Entry 5ZI4 (X-ray diffraction, 2.10 A resolution); this record covers chains A and B.

== Chain A (and B) ==
Molecule: Malate dehydrogenase
Source organism: Saccharomyces cerevisiae
Notes: EC 1.1.1.37; chain B of this document is another copy of the same molecule, construct and numbering; everything in this record applies to it too
UniProtKB: A0A250W9L1 (A0A250W9L1_YEASX); residues 1-343 here = UniProt positions 1-343
Amino-acid sequence (345 residues; each row starts with the number of its first residue; numbers below 1 keep their minus sign (Gly-1 is residue -1)):
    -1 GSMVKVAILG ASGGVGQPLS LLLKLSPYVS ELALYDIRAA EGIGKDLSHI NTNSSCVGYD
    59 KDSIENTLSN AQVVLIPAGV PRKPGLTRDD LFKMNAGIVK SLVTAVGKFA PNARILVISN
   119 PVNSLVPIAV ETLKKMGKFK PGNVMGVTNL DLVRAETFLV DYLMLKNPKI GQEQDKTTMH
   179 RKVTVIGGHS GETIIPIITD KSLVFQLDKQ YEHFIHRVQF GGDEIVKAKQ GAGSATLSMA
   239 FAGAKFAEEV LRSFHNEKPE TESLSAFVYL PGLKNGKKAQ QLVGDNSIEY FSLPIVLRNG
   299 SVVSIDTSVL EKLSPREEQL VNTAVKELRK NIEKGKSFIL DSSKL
Unresolved in the structure: -1 to 0, 340-343 (chain B: -1 to 0, 339-343)
Sequence notes: expression tag (-1 to 0)
Residues lining bound ligands:
  - NAD (nicotinamide-adenine-dinucleotide): Gly8, Ser10, Gly11, Gly12, Val13, Gly14, Tyr33, Asp34, Ile35, Arg36, Pro75, Ala76, Gly77, Val78, Pro79, Asn93, Ile96, Leu100, Ile116, Ser117, Asn118, Val120, Val145, Leu148, His187, Ser232, Ala233, Thr234, Met237
  - oxaloacetate ion (OAA): Arg80, Asn118, Leu148, Arg152, His187, Gly220, Ser232, Ala233

== How chain A and chain B interact ==
Contacting residue pairs - 78 pairs, chain A then chain B:
  Gln15(A) - Leu235(B)
  Pro16(A) - Leu19(B)  hydrophobic
  Leu19(A) - Pro16(B)  hydrophobic
  Leu19(A) - Leu235(B)
  Leu20(A) - Leu20(B)  hydrophobic
  Leu23(A) - Phe239(B)  hydrophobic
  Gly40(A) - Ala226(B)
  Gly40(A) - Lys227(B)
  Ile41(A) - Leu235(B)  hydrophobic
  Lys43(A) - Glu222(B)  salt bridge
  Lys43(A) - Ile223(B)
  Lys43(A) - Ala226(B)
  Asp44(A) - Ile223(B)
  Asp44(A) - Lys227(B)  salt bridge
  Asp44(A) - Ala233(B)
  Asp44(A) - Thr234(B)  hydrogen bond (side chain-backbone)
  Asp44(A) - Leu235(B)  hydrogen bond (side chain-backbone)
  Asp44(A) - Ser236(B)  hydrogen bond
  Leu45(A) - Leu235(B)  hydrophobic
  Ser46(A) - Thr155(B)
  His47(A) - Val151(B)
  His47(A) - Arg152(B)  hydrogen bond
  His47(A) - Thr155(B)  hydrogen bond (backbone-side chain)
  His47(A) - Phe156(B)
  His47(A) - Gly219(B)
  His47(A) - Glu222(B)  salt bridge
  His47(A) - Ile223(B)
  Ile48(A) - Val151(B)  hydrophobic
  Ile48(A) - Thr155(B)  hydrogen bond (backbone-side chain)
  Ile48(A) - Ser236(B)
  Ile48(A) - Phe239(B)  hydrophobic
  Asn49(A) - Val151(B)
  Asn49(A) - Glu154(B)  hydrogen bond
  Asn49(A) - Thr155(B)  hydrogen bond (backbone-side chain)
  Asn49(A) - Lys174(B)  hydrogen bond (side chain-backbone)
  Asn49(A) - Thr175(B)
  Asn49(A) - Phe239(B)
  Thr50(A) - Lys174(B)
  Asn51(A) - Asp173(B)  hydrogen bond
  Asn51(A) - Lys174(B)  hydrogen bond (side chain-backbone)
  Val151(A) - His47(B)
  Val151(A) - Ile48(B)  hydrophobic
  Val151(A) - Asn49(B)
  Arg152(A) - His47(B)  hydrogen bond
  Glu154(A) - Asn49(B)  hydrogen bond
  Thr155(A) - Ser46(B)
  Thr155(A) - His47(B)  hydrogen bond (side chain-backbone)
  Thr155(A) - Ile48(B)  hydrogen bond (side chain-backbone)
  Thr155(A) - Asn49(B)  hydrogen bond (side chain-backbone)
  Phe156(A) - His47(B)
  Asp173(A) - Asn51(B)  hydrogen bond
  Lys174(A) - Asn49(B)  hydrogen bond (backbone-side chain)
  Lys174(A) - Thr50(B)
  Lys174(A) - Asn51(B)  hydrogen bond (backbone-side chain)
  Thr175(A) - Asn49(B)
  Thr175(A) - Thr50(B)
  Gly219(A) - His47(B)
  Glu222(A) - Lys43(B)  salt bridge
  Glu222(A) - His47(B)  salt bridge
  Ile223(A) - Lys43(B)
  Ile223(A) - Asp44(B)
  Ile223(A) - His47(B)
  Ala226(A) - Gly40(B)
  Ala226(A) - Lys43(B)
  Lys227(A) - Gly40(B)
  Lys227(A) - Asp44(B)  salt bridge
  Ala233(A) - Asp44(B)
  Thr234(A) - Asp44(B)  hydrogen bond (backbone-side chain)
  Leu235(A) - Gln15(B)
  Leu235(A) - Leu19(B)
  Leu235(A) - Ile41(B)  hydrophobic
  Leu235(A) - Asp44(B)  hydrogen bond (backbone-side chain)
  Leu235(A) - Leu45(B)  hydrophobic
  Ser236(A) - Asp44(B)  hydrogen bond
  Ser236(A) - Ile48(B)
  Phe239(A) - Leu23(B)  hydrophobic
  Phe239(A) - Ile48(B)  hydrophobic
  Phe239(A) - Asn49(B)
Interface residues without a listed pair, chain A (38 interface residues in all): Glu39, Gln172, Arg215, Ser232
Interface residues without a listed pair, chain B (38 interface residues in all): Gln172, Arg215, Gln228, Ser232

== In short ==
Chain A and chain B each contribute 38 residues to their interface, with 22 hydrogen bonds and 6 salt bridges.
Polar contacts include Lys43(A)-Glu222(B), Asp44(A)-Lys227(B) and His47(A)-Glu222(B). Bound to chain A:
oxaloacetate ion and NAD.
Chain A and chain B are both Malate dehydrogenase (Saccharomyces cerevisiae); the structure, MDH3 wild type,
nad-oaa-form, was determined by X-ray diffraction, deposited together with 5ZI2 and 5ZI3.
